9CC7 - chains G and H of the 10 polymer chains in the assembly; structure by electron microscopy, 3.14 A resolution.

Chain G (and H):
Name: Tail tube protein
Organism: Pectobacterium phage phiTE
Notes: chain H of this document is another copy of the same molecule, construct and numbering; everything in this record applies to it too
UniProtKB: K9L3Y2 (K9L3Y2_9CAUD); residues 1-160 here = UniProt positions 1-160
Amino-acid sequence (160 residues; row label = number of the first residue in the row):
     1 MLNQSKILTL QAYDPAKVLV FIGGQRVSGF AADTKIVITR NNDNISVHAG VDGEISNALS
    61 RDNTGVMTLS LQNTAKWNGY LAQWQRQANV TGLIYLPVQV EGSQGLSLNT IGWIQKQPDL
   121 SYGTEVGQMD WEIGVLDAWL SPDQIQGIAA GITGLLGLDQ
Disordered / not traced: 1-7, 149-160 (chain H: 1-2, 150-160)

Chain G / chain H interface:
Residue-residue contacts (16):
  Asp-52(G) with Lys-6(H), hydrogen bond (backbone-side chain)
  Glu-54(G) with Lys-6(H)
  Ile-55(G) with Lys-6(H), hydrogen bond (backbone-backbone); Ile-7(H); Leu-8(H), hydrogen bond (backbone-backbone); Thr-9(H)
  Ser-56(G) with Thr-9(H)
  Asn-57(G) with Thr-9(H); Ala-12(H); Tyr-13(H), hydrogen bond (backbone-backbone)
  Ala-58(G) with Tyr-13(H)
  Leu-59(G) with Ala-12(H), hydrophobic; Tyr-13(H), hydrogen bond (backbone-backbone); Asp-14(H); Pro-15(H)
  Arg-61(G) with Asp-14(H), salt bridge
Interface residues without a listed pair, chain G (9 interface residues in all): Gly-53
Interface residues without a listed pair, chain H (10 interface residues in all): Asn-3, Ala-16

In short:
9 residues of chain G face 10 of chain H across their interface; the contacts include 5 hydrogen bonds and 1
salt bridge. Polar contacts include Arg-61(G)/Asp-14(H), Asp-52(G)/Lys-6(H) and Ile-55(G)/Lys-6(H).
Chain G and chain H are both Tail tube protein (Pectobacterium phage phiTE); the structure, Bacteriophage
PhiTE extended connector complex, was determined by electron microscopy together with 9CB9, 9CBA, 9CUL, 9CUY
and 9MJN from the same study.
